8D9U - chains Y and M of the 54 polymer chains in the assembly; structure by electron microscopy, 20.00 A resolution (very low resolution: no residue pairs are listed; an interface is given only as per-side residue counts).

# Chain Y
Protein: HLA class I histocompatibility antigen, A alpha chain
From: Homo sapiens
UniProt: P04439 (HLAA_HUMAN); residue numbers follow UniProt; this construct covers 334-365
Chain sequence (44 residues; each row starts with the number of its first residue):
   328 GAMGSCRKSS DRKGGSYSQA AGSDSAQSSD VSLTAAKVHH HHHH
Unresolved in the structure: 328-337, 356-371
Construct notes: expression tag (328-333, 366-371); engineered mutation S345 (Thr in P04439), G349 (Ser in P04439), S355 (Gly in P04439), A363 (Cys in P04439)
Swiss-Prot annotation at these positions:
  - modified residue: S343 (Phosphoserine), Y344 (Phosphotyrosine), S350 (Phosphoserine), S352 (Phosphoserine), S356 (Phosphoserine), S359 (Phosphoserine)
  - natural variant: R334 (R334K: Allele A*80:01), K335 (K335N: In allele A*23:01 and allele A*24:02), D338 (D338V: Allele A*80:01), S345 (T345S: In allele A*02:01, allele A*02:05, allele A*23:01, allele A*24:02, allele A*25:01, allele A*26:01, allele A*29:02, allele A*31:01, allele A*32:01, allele A*33:01, allele A*34:01, allele ...; this construct carries the variant), V358 (V358M: In allele A*25:01, allele A*26:01, allele A*29:02, allele A*31:01, allele A*32:01, allele A*33:01, allele A*34:01, allele A*43:01, allele A*66:01 and allele A*74:01)

# Chain M
Protein: AP-1 complex subunit mu-1
From: Mus musculus
UniProt: P35585 (AP1M1_MOUSE); residue numbers follow UniProt; this construct covers 1-423
Chain sequence (423 residues; numbered 1 to 423; the number before each row is that of its first residue):
     1 MSASAVYVLD LKGKVLICRN YRGDVDMSEV EHFMPILMEK EEEGMLSPIL AHGGVRFMWI
    61 KHNNLYLVAT SKKNACVSLV FSFLYKVVQV FSEYFKELEE ESIRDNFVII YELLDELMDF
   121 GYPQTTDSKI LQEYITQEGH KLETGAPRPP ATVTNAVSWR SEGIKYRKNE VFLDVIEAVN
   181 LLVSANGNVL RSEIVGSIKM RVFLSGMPEL RLGLNDKVLF DNTGRGKSKS VELEDVKFHQ
   241 CVRLSRFEND RTISFIPPDG EFELMSYRLN THVKPLIWIE SVIEKHSHSR IEYMVKAKSQ
   301 FKRRSTANNV EIHIPVPNDA DSPKFKTTVG SVKWVPENSE IVWSVKSFPG GKEYLMRAHF
   361 GLPSVEAEDK EGKPPISVKF EIPYFTTSGI QVRYLKIIEK SGYQALPWVR YITQNGDYQL
   421 RTQ
Unresolved in the structure: 1, 139-145
Swiss-Prot annotation at these positions:
  - modified residue: S2 (N-acetylserine), T152 (Phosphothreonine), T154 (Phosphothreonine), T223 (Phosphothreonine)

# Interface between chain Y and chain M
At this resolution (20 A) residue pairs are not listed: 10 residues of chain Y and 13 of chain M lie at the interface.

# Overview
The interface between chain Y and chain M involves 10 residues on one side and 13 on the other.
Chain Y is HLA class I histocompatibility antigen, A alpha chain (Homo sapiens) and chain M is AP-1 complex
subunit mu-1 (Mus musculus); the structure, AP-1, Arf1, Nef lattice on MHC-I lipopeptide incorporated narrow
membrane tubes, centered on beta-Arf1, was determined by electron microscopy, deposited together with 7UX3,
8D4C, 8D4D, 8D4E, 8D4F, 8D4G and 5 further entries.
